Entry 8RT7 (electron microscopy, 2.93 A resolution); this record covers chains Y and v of the 46 polymer chains in the assembly.

== Chain Y ==
Protein: TrwE protein
Organism: Escherichia coli
UniProtKB: A8R758 (A8R758_SALDU); residues 1-395 here = UniProt positions 1-395
Sequence (395 residues; row label = number of the first residue in the row):
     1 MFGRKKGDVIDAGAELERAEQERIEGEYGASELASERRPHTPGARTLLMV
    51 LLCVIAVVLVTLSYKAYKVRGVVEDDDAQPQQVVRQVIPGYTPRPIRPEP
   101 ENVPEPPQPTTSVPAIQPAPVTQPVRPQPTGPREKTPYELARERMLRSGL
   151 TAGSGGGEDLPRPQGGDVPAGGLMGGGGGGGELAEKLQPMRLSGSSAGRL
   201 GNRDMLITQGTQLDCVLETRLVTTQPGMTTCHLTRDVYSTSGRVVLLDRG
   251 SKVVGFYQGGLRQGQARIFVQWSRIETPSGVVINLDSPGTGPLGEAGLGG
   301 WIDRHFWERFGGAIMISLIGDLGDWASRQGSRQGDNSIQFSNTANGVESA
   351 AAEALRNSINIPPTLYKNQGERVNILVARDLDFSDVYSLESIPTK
Not modelled in the structure: 1-134, 154-176, 332-348
Cystine bridges: Cys-215/Cys-231

== Chain v ==
Protein: TrwF protein
Organism: Escherichia coli
UniProtKB: A8R757 (A8R757_SALDU); numbering as in UniProt (aligned over 1-266)
Sequence (266 residues; numbered 1 to 266; the number before each row is that of its first residue):
     1 MKKLAIVALLASLHAVPALALDVPSSSRYDHRIRYVTYNPADVVQVDTVL
    51 GVATHIMLEEGEQYLTHAFGDSEAYAFARKGRHIFIKPQAELANTNLIVV
   101 TDRRSYKFRLQMRNDRNGAMYELAFRYPDTQARQTREANARAAVEAAFEQ
   151 RVGAYYNLKYMMSGDKDIAPVNAWDDGRFTYFKFSANADLPSIYFVDAEG
   201 NESLVPRTTVGSSNNIIAVHKVNPKWMIRLGNRALAIFNEAYDPNGVPND
   251 TGTASPAVRRVNKGGN
Not modelled in the structure: 1-20, 129-266

== Chain Y / chain v interface ==
Pairs across the interface (20; chain Y residue first):
  Arg-142(Y) with Leu-50(v); Glu-91(v), salt bridge
  Met-145(Y) with Leu-50(v), hydrophobic; Gly-51(v); Lys-87(v), hydrogen bond (backbone-side chain); Arg-116(v)
  Leu-146(Y) with Leu-50(v), hydrophobic; Gln-89(v), hydrogen bond (backbone-side chain); Ala-90(v), hydrophobic; Glu-91(v)
  Arg-147(Y) with Gln-89(v), hydrogen bond (backbone-side chain)
  Ser-148(Y) with Lys-87(v), hydrogen bond (backbone-side chain); Gln-89(v), hydrogen bond (backbone-side chain)
  Gly-149(Y) with Lys-87(v)
  Leu-150(Y) with Ala-53(v), hydrophobic; Ala-76(v); Phe-77(v); Ala-78(v), hydrophobic; Phe-85(v), hydrophobic; Lys-87(v)
Interface residues without a listed pair, chain v (14 interface residues in all): Ile-86, Pro-88

== Overview ==
Chain Y and chain v form an interface of 7 and 14 residues respectively; the contacts include 5 hydrogen bonds
and 1 salt bridge. Polar pairs include Arg-142(Y)/Glu-91(v), Met-145(Y)/Lys-87(v) and Leu-146(Y)/Gln-89(v).
Here chain Y is TrwE protein and chain v is TrwF protein, both from Escherichia coli. Entry 8RT7
(Conformation-B of the full-length outer membrane core complex (TrwH/VirB7, TrwF/VirB9, TrwE/VirB10CTD) from
the fully-assembled R388 type ...) was determined by electron microscopy together with 8RT4, 8RT5, 8RT6, 8RT8,
8RT9, 8RTA, 8RTB and 8RTD from the same study.
